PDB entry 1RKC | X-ray diffraction, 2.70 A resolution | chains A and B

== Chain A ==
Molecule: Vinculin
Source organism: Homo sapiens
Notes: fragment: vinculin head (residues 1-258)
UniProtKB: P18206 (VINC_HUMAN); residues 1-258 here = UniProt positions 1-258
Sequence (262 residues; numbered -3 to 258; the number before each row is that of its first residue; numbers below 1 keep their minus sign (His-3 is residue -3)):
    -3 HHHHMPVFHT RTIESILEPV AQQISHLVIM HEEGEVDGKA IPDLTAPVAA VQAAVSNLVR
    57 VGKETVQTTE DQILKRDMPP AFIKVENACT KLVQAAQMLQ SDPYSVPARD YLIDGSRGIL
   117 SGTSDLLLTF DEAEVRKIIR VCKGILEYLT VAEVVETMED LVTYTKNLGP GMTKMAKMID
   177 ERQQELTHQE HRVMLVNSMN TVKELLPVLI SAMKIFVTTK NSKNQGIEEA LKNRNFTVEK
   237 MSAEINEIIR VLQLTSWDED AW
Disordered / not traced: -3 to 0
Sequence notes: expression tag (-3 to 0)
UniProt features mapped onto this chain:
  - modified residue: Ser97 (Phosphoserine), Lys173 (N6-acetyllysine)

== Chain B ==
Molecule: Talin
Source organism: Gallus gallus
Notes: fragment: binding site 3 (residues 1944-1969)
UniProtKB: P54939 (TLN1_CHICK); residues 1944-1969 here = UniProt positions 1944-1969
Sequence (26 residues; numbered 1944 to 1969; the number before each row is that of its first residue):
  1944 YTKKELIESA RKVSEKVSHV LAALQA

== How chain A and chain B interact ==
Pairs across the interface (44):
  Thr8(A) - Arg1954(B)
  Ser11(A) - Arg1954(B)  hydrogen bond
  Ile12(A) - Ile1950(B)
  Ile12(A) - Ala1953(B)
  Ile12(A) - Arg1954(B)
  Ile12(A) - Ser1957(B)
  Val16(A) - Ser1957(B)
  Val16(A) - Val1960(B)  hydrophobic
  Val16(A) - Ser1961(B)
  Val16(A) - Leu1964(B)  hydrophobic
  Gln19(A) - Ser1961(B)  hydrogen bond (side chain-backbone)
  Gln19(A) - Leu1964(B)
  Ile20(A) - Leu1964(B)  hydrophobic
  Leu23(A) - Leu1964(B)
  Leu23(A) - Leu1967(B)  hydrophobic
  Pro43(A) - Lys1959(B)
  Pro43(A) - Val1963(B)  hydrophobic
  Ala46(A) - Lys1959(B)
  Val47(A) - Lys1959(B)
  Val47(A) - Val1960(B)
  Ala50(A) - Ser1952(B)
  Ala50(A) - Lys1955(B)
  Ala50(A) - Val1956(B)
  Val51(A) - Val1956(B)  hydrophobic
  Asn53(A) - Ser1952(B)
  Leu54(A) - Leu1949(B)  hydrophobic
  Leu54(A) - Ser1952(B)
  Leu54(A) - Ala1953(B)  hydrophobic
  Leu54(A) - Val1956(B)  hydrophobic
  Val57(A) - Glu1948(B)
  Val57(A) - Ser1952(B)
  Glu60(A) - Glu1948(B)
  Thr61(A) - Leu1949(B)
  Arg105(A) - Ala1966(B)
  Arg105(A) - Leu1967(B)
  Leu108(A) - Val1963(B)  hydrophobic
  Ser112(A) - Val1960(B)
  Ser112(A) - Leu1964(B)
  Ile115(A) - Val1960(B)  hydrophobic
  Leu116(A) - Val1960(B)  hydrophobic
  Thr119(A) - Ala1953(B)
  Phe126(A) - Lys1946(B)
  Phe126(A) - Leu1949(B)  hydrophobic
  Lys133(A) - Lys1946(B)
Also at the interface, not in a pair above, chain A (33 interface residues in all): Leu13, His27, Glu31, Val32, Gly34, Val44, Ile109, Glu130
Also at the interface, not in a pair above, chain B (21 interface residues in all): Thr1945, Ala1965, Gln1968, Ala1969

== Overview ==
33 residues of chain A and 21 residues of chain B are in contact; the contacts include 2 hydrogen bonds. Polar
pairs include Ser11(A)-Arg1954(B) and Gln19(A)-Ser1961(B).
Here chain A is Vinculin (Homo sapiens) and chain B is Talin (Gallus gallus). Entry 1RKC (Human vinculin head
(1-258) in complex with talin's vinculin binding site 3 (residues 1944-1969)) was determined by X-ray
diffraction together with 1RKE from the same study.
